Entry 7H1Y (X-ray diffraction, 1.37 A resolution); this record covers chains A and B.

[Chain A]
Molecule: Serine protease subunit NS2B
From: Zika virus
Reference sequence: Q32ZE1 (POLG_ZIKV); residues 46-89 here correspond to UniProt positions 1414-1457 (UniProt number = residue number + 1368)
Amino-acid sequence (46 residues; row label = number of the first residue in the row):
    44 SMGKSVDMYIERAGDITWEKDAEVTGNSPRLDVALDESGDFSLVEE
Disordered / not traced: 44-49, 89
Construct notes: expression tag (44-45)

[Chain B]
Molecule: Serine protease NS3
From: Zika virus
Notes: EC 3.4.21.91, 3.6.1.15, 3.6.4.13
Reference sequence: Q32ZE1 (POLG_ZIKV); residues 11-177 here correspond to UniProt positions 1509-1675 (UniProt number = residue number + 1498)
Amino-acid sequence (168 residues; numbered 10 to 177; the number before each row is that of its first residue):
    10 MKEVKKGETTDGVYRVMTRRLLGSTQVGVGVMQEGVFHTMWHVTKGAALR
    60 SGEGRLDPYWGDVKQDLVSYCGPWKLDAAWDGLSEVQLLAVPPGERAKNI
   110 QTLPGIFKTKDGDIGAVALDYPAGTSGSPILDKCGRVIGLYGNGVVIKNG
   160 SYVSAITQGKREEETPVE
Disordered / not traced: 10-15, 172-177
Construct notes: initiating methionine (10); conflict K107 (Arg1605 in Q32ZE1)
Curated features (UniProtKB/Swiss-Prot):
  - active site (Charge relay system): H51, D75, S135
Small-molecule neighbours: 4-(aminomethyl)-1-methylpyridinium (NNK): Y130, P131, A132, T134, S135, Y150, G151, Y161

[How chain A and chain B interact]
Contacting residue pairs (98; chain A residue first):
  D50(A) - R59(B)  salt bridge
  M51(A) - M26(B)
  M51(A) - V36(B)  hydrophobic
  M51(A) - V52(B)
  M51(A) - T53(B)
  M51(A) - L58(B)
  M51(A) - R59(B)  hydrogen bond (backbone-backbone)
  Y52(A) - R24(B)
  Y52(A) - V25(B)
  Y52(A) - M26(B)  hydrogen bond (backbone-backbone)
  Y52(A) - R28(B)  hydrogen bond
  Y52(A) - S33(B)
  Y52(A) - R59(B)
  I53(A) - Y23(B)  hydrophobic
  I53(A) - R24(B)
  I53(A) - M41(B)  hydrophobic
  I53(A) - R59(B)  hydrogen bond (backbone-backbone)
  I53(A) - S60(B)
  I53(A) - L65(B)  hydrophobic
  E54(A) - Y23(B)
  E54(A) - R24(B)  hydrogen bond (backbone-backbone)
  R55(A) - E17(B)
  R55(A) - T19(B)
  R55(A) - D20(B)  hydrogen bond (side chain-backbone)
  R55(A) - G21(B)
  R55(A) - V22(B)
  R55(A) - Y23(B)
  A56(A) - V22(B)  hydrogen bond (backbone-backbone)
  A56(A) - V100(B)  hydrophobic
  A56(A) - A106(B)
  G57(A) - G21(B)
  G57(A) - V22(B)  hydrogen bond (backbone-backbone)
  D58(A) - L98(B)
  I59(A) - G21(B)
  I59(A) - V22(B)
  I59(A) - V40(B)  hydrophobic
  I59(A) - L98(B)  hydrophobic
  I59(A) - L140(B)  hydrophobic
  I59(A) - G144(B)
  I59(A) - V146(B)  hydrophobic
  T60(A) - N108(B)  hydrogen bond (backbone-side chain)
  T60(A) - L140(B)
  W61(A) - E94(B)
  W61(A) - V95(B)
  W61(A) - Q96(B)
  W61(A) - Q110(B)
  W61(A) - L140(B)
  W61(A) - D141(B)
  W61(A) - K142(B)
  E62(A) - Q96(B)  hydrogen bond (backbone-side chain)
  E62(A) - N108(B)
  A65(A) - Q96(B)
  A65(A) - N108(B)
  E66(A) - N108(B)
  E66(A) - I109(B)
  E66(A) - Q110(B)  hydrogen bond (backbone-backbone)
  V67(A) - E94(B)
  V67(A) - Q110(B)
  T68(A) - I109(B)
  T68(A) - Q110(B)  hydrogen bond (backbone-backbone)
  T68(A) - T111(B)  hydrogen bond (backbone-side chain)
  T68(A) - L128(B)
  G69(A) - T111(B)
  G69(A) - A127(B)
  N70(A) - L112(B)
  N70(A) - A127(B)
  S71(A) - L112(B)  hydrogen bond (side chain-backbone)
  S71(A) - P113(B)
  S71(A) - G114(B)
  P72(A) - G114(B)
  P72(A) - I115(B)  hydrogen bond (backbone-backbone)
  P72(A) - A127(B)
  P72(A) - V162(B)  hydrophobic
  R73(A) - I115(B)
  L74(A) - I115(B)  hydrogen bond (backbone-backbone)
  L74(A) - F116(B)
  L74(A) - K117(B)  hydrogen bond (backbone-backbone)
  L74(A) - I156(B)  hydrophobic
  D75(A) - K117(B)
  V76(A) - F116(B)  hydrophobic
  V76(A) - K117(B)  hydrogen bond (backbone-backbone)
  V76(A) - T118(B)
  L78(A) - K73(B)
  D79(A) - K73(B)
  E80(A) - K73(B)
  S81(A) - V72(B)
  G82(A) - V72(B)
  G82(A) - K73(B)
  G82(A) - N152(B)  hydrogen bond (backbone-side chain)
  F84(A) - F116(B)  hydrophobic
  F84(A) - N152(B)
  F84(A) - G153(B)
  F84(A) - V154(B)
  F84(A) - A164(B)  hydrophobic
  S85(A) - V154(B)
  L86(A) - V154(B)
  L86(A) - V155(B)
  L86(A) - I156(B)  hydrophobic
Interface residues without a listed pair, chain A (34 interface residues in all): E88
Interface residues without a listed pair, chain B (58 interface residues in all): T27, F46, A57, I123, K157

[Summary]
The interface between chain A and chain B involves 34 residues on one side and 58 on the other, with 19
hydrogen bonds and 1 salt bridge. Among the polar pairs are D50(A)-R59(B), Y52(A)-R28(B) and R55(A)-D20(B).
Ligands of chain B: 4-(aminomethyl)-1-methylpyridinium.
Chain A is Serine protease subunit NS2B and chain B is Serine protease NS3, both from Zika virus; the
structure, PanDDA analysis group deposition -- Crystal Structure of ZIKV NS2B-NS3 protease in complex with
Z57493554, was determined by X-ray diffraction.
